6CFG - chains A and B; structure by X-ray diffraction, 2.32 A resolution.

[Chain A]
Protein: Hemagglutinin
From: Influenza A virus (A/Viet Nam/1203/2004(H5N1))
Reference sequence: Q5EP31 (Q5EP31_9INFA); the construct lacks a stretch of the UniProt sequence, so the offset changes along the chain: 11-55 = UniProt 17-61; 56-83 = UniProt 63-90; 84-96 = UniProt 92-104; 97-125 = UniProt 106-134; 3 more segments
Chain sequence (334 residues; each row starts with the number of its first residue; a row labelled like 125A-125B holds insertion residues (125A, then the next letters in order)):
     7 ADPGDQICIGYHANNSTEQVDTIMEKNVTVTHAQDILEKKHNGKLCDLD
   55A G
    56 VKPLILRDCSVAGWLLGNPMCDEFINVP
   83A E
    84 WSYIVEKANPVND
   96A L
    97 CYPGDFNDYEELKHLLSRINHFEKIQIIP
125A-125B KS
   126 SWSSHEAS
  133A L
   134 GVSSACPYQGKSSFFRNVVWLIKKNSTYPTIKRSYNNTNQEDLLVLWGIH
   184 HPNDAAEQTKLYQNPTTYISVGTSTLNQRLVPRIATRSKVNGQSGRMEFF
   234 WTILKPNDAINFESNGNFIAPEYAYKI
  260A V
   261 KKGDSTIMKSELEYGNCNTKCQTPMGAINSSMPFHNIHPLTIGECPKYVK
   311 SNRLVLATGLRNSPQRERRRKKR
Not modelled in the structure: 7, 325-333
Disulfides: Cys52-Cys277, Cys64-Cys76, Cys97-Cys139, Cys281-Cys305
Covalent attachments: N-acetylglucosamine (NAG) linked to Asn33, Asn169, Asn289
Differences from the reference sequence: expression tag (7-10)
Residues lining bound ligands: EZ7 (N-[2-(2-{4-[(R)-(2-methyl-2H-tetrazol-5-yl)(phenyl)methyl]piperazine-1-carbonyl}pyridin-4-yl)-1,3-benzoxazol-5-yl]acetamide): His18, His38, Gln40, Ser291, Pro293, Thr318
From the paper describing this entry:
  - binding site for EZ7: Gln40
  - specificity-determining residues: Gln40

[Chain B]
Protein: Hemagglutinin
From: Influenza A virus (A/Viet Nam/1203/2004(H5N1))
Reference sequence: Q6DQ18 (HEMA_I02A6); residues 1-174 here correspond to UniProt positions 339-512 (UniProt number = residue number + 338)
Chain sequence (177 residues; each row starts with the number of its first residue):
     1 GLFGAIAGFIEGGWQGMVDGWYGYHHSNEQGSGYAADKESTQKAIDGVTN
    51 KVNSIIDKMNTQFEAVGREFNNLERRIENLNKKMEDGFLDVWTYNAELLV
   101 LMENERTLDFHDSNVKNLYDKVRLQLRDNAKELGNGCFEFYHKCDNECME
   151 SVRNGTYDYPQYSEEARLKREEISSGR
Not modelled in the structure: 177
Disulfides: Cys144-Cys148
Covalent attachments: N-acetylglucosamine (NAG) linked to Asn154
Differences from the reference sequence: expression tag (175-177)
Residues lining bound ligands: EZ7 (N-[2-(2-{4-[(R)-(2-methyl-2H-tetrazol-5-yl)(phenyl)methyl]piperazine-1-carbonyl}pyridin-4-yl)-1,3-benzoxazol-5-yl]acetamide): Val18, Asp19, Gly20, Trp21, Thr41, Ile45, Val48, Thr49, Val52, Asn53, Ile56
Curated features (UniProtKB/Swiss-Prot):
  - glycosylation: Asn154 (N-linked (GlcNAc...) asparagine)

[Chain A / chain B interface]
Pairs across the interface (105; chain A residue first):
  Gly10(A) - Glu139(B)  hydrogen bond (backbone-side chain)
  Gly10(A) - Phe140(B)
  Asp11(A) - Ser27(B)
  Asp11(A) - Asn28(B)
  Asp11(A) - Glu29(B)
  Asp11(A) - Phe138(B)
  Asp11(A) - Glu139(B)
  Asp11(A) - Phe140(B)  hydrogen bond (backbone-backbone)
  Asp11(A) - Lys143(B)
  Asp11(A) - Cys144(B)  hydrogen bond (side chain-backbone)
  Gln12(A) - His26(B)
  Gln12(A) - Ser27(B)  hydrogen bond (backbone-backbone)
  Gln12(A) - Leu133(B)
  Gln12(A) - Cys137(B)
  Gln12(A) - Phe138(B)
  Gln12(A) - Met149(B)
  Ile13(A) - His25(B)
  Ile13(A) - Cys137(B)
  Ile13(A) - Phe138(B)  hydrogen bond (backbone-backbone)
  Ile13(A) - Phe140(B)  hydrophobic
  Cys14(A) - Trp14(B)
  Cys14(A) - Gly23(B)
  Cys14(A) - Tyr24(B)
  Cys14(A) - His25(B)  hydrogen bond (backbone-backbone)
  Cys14(A) - Gly136(B)
  Cys14(A) - Cys137(B)  disulfide
  Ile15(A) - Ile10(B)
  Ile15(A) - Trp14(B)
  Ile15(A) - Gly23(B)
  Ile15(A) - Tyr119(B)  hydrophobic
  Ile15(A) - Val122(B)  hydrophobic
  Ile15(A) - Gly136(B)  hydrogen bond (backbone-backbone)
  Gly16(A) - Trp14(B)
  Gly16(A) - Tyr22(B)
  Gly16(A) - Gly23(B)  hydrogen bond (backbone-backbone)
  Tyr17(A) - Ile6(B)  hydrophobic
  Tyr17(A) - Ala7(B)  hydrogen bond (side chain-backbone)
  Tyr17(A) - Ile10(B)  hydrogen bond (side chain-backbone)
  Tyr17(A) - Glu11(B)
  Tyr17(A) - Gly12(B)  hydrogen bond (side chain-backbone)
  Tyr17(A) - Gly13(B)
  Tyr17(A) - Trp14(B)  hydrogen bond (backbone-backbone)
  Tyr17(A) - Met17(B)
  Tyr17(A) - Trp21(B)
  Tyr17(A) - Val115(B)  hydrophobic
  His18(A) - Met17(B)  hydrogen bond (side chain-backbone)
  His18(A) - Gly20(B)
  His18(A) - Trp21(B)  hydrogen bond (backbone-backbone)
  Ala19(A) - Gly13(B)
  Ala19(A) - Trp14(B)  hydrogen bond (backbone-backbone)
  Ala19(A) - Gln15(B)
  Asn20(A) - Gln15(B)  hydrogen bond (backbone-side chain)
  Val26(A) - Asn104(B)
  Asp27(A) - Leu101(B)
  Asp27(A) - Asn104(B)  hydrogen bond (backbone-side chain)
  Thr28(A) - Leu101(B)
  Thr28(A) - Glu105(B)  hydrogen bond
  Ile29(A) - Leu101(B)  hydrophobic
  Ile29(A) - Glu105(B)
  Met30(A) - Glu105(B)  hydrogen bond (backbone-side chain)
  Val36(A) - Leu108(B)  hydrophobic
  Thr37(A) - Trp21(B)
  His38(A) - Trp21(B)  hydrogen bond
  Glu106(A) - Glu69(B)
  Glu106(A) - Phe70(B)
  Glu106(A) - Asn71(B)
  Lys109(A) - Glu69(B)  salt bridge
  Lys269(A) - Glu69(B)
  Pro293(A) - Ile56(B)  hydrophobic
  Phe294(A) - Met59(B)  hydrophobic
  Pro299(A) - Ala65(B)
  Pro299(A) - Leu89(B)  hydrophobic
  Leu300(A) - Ala65(B)  hydrophobic
  Leu300(A) - Val66(B)
  Lys307(A) - Met59(B)
  Lys307(A) - Asn60(B)  hydrogen bond (side chain-backbone)
  Lys307(A) - Gln62(B)
  Lys307(A) - Glu64(B)  salt bridge
  Tyr308(A) - Gln62(B)  hydrogen bond (backbone-side chain)
  Tyr308(A) - Leu89(B)  hydrophobic
  Val309(A) - Thr93(B)
  Lys310(A) - Asp86(B)  salt bridge
  Lys310(A) - Asp90(B)  salt bridge
  Lys310(A) - Thr93(B)  hydrogen bond (backbone-side chain)
  Ser311(A) - Thr93(B)
  Ser311(A) - Glu97(B)  hydrogen bond
  Leu314(A) - Glu97(B)
  Val315(A) - Val100(B)
  Val315(A) - Asn104(B)  hydrogen bond (backbone-side chain)
  Leu316(A) - Ile55(B)  hydrophobic
  Leu316(A) - Val100(B)  hydrophobic
  Leu316(A) - Asn104(B)
  Ala317(A) - Asn104(B)  hydrogen bond (backbone-side chain)
  Ala317(A) - Thr107(B)
  Thr318(A) - Trp21(B)
  Thr318(A) - Val48(B)
  Thr318(A) - His111(B)  hydrogen bond (backbone-side chain)
  Gly319(A) - Trp21(B)
  Gly319(A) - Leu108(B)
  Gly319(A) - His111(B)  hydrogen bond (backbone-side chain)
  Leu320(A) - Trp21(B)
  Leu320(A) - Tyr22(B)  hydrophobic
  Leu320(A) - His111(B)
  Arg321(A) - Leu108(B)
  Ser323(A) - Gly13(B)  hydrogen bond (side chain-backbone)
Interface residues without a listed pair, chain A (48 interface residues in all): Asp8, Pro9, Asn21, Lys32, Val34, Ile42, Glu89, Ile267
Interface residues without a listed pair, chain B (71 interface residues in all): Ala5, Val18, Val52, Gly67, Glu74, Glu85, Trp92, Ala96, Leu98, Met102, Leu118, Leu126, His142, Val152, Arg153, Lys169
Cross-chain cystine bridges: Cys14(A)-Cys137(B)

[In short]
Chain A and chain B form an interface of 48 and 71 residues respectively, with 1 disulfide bond, 29 hydrogen
bonds and 4 salt bridges. Polar contacts include Lys109(A)-Glu69(B), Lys307(A)-Glu64(B) and
Lys310(A)-Asp86(B). Compound EZ7 is bound between chain A and chain B. From the paper: a binding site for EZ7
at Gln40(A); the specificity determinant Gln40(A).
Here chain A is Hemagglutinin and chain B is Hemagglutinin, both from Influenza A virus (A/Viet
Nam/1203/2004(H5N1)). Entry 6CFG (Crystal structure of the A/Vietnam/1203/2004 (H5N1) influenza virus
hemagglutinin in complex with small molecule JNJ4796) was determined by X-ray diffraction together with 6CF7
from the same study.
